PDB entry 6J63 | X-ray diffraction, 2.62 A resolution | chains A and B

== Chain A (and B) ==
Molecule: 4-hydroxyphenylpyruvate dioxygenase
From: Arabidopsis thaliana
Notes: EC 1.13.11.27; chain B of this document is another copy of the same molecule, construct and numbering; everything in this record applies to it too
UniProt: P93836 (HPPD_ARATH); numbering as in UniProt (aligned over 1-445)
Amino-acid sequence (445 residues; each row starts with the number of its first residue):
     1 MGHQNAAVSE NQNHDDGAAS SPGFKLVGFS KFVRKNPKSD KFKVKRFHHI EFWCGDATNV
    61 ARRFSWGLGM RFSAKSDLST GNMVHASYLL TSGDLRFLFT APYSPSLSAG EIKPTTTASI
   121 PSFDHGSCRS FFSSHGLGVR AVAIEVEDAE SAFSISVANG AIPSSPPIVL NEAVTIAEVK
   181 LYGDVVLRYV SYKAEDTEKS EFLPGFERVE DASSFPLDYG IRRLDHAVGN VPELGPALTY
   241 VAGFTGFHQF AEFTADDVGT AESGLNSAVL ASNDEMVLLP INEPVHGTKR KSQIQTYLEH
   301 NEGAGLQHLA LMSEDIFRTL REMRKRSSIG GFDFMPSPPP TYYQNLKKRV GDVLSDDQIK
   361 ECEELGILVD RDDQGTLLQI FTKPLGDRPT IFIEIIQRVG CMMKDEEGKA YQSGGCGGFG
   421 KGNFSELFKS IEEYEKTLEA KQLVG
Unresolved in the structure: 1-29, 108-114, 194-200, 212-215, 254-262, 286-289, 404-410, 435-445 (chain B: 1-29, 108-114, 194-200, 212-214, 254-262, 288-289, 404-410, 435-445)
Cystine bridges: Cys-401/Cys-416
Bound ions: Fe ion: His-226, His-308, Glu-394 (together with NTBC)
Residues lining bound ligands: NTBC (NTD; 2-{hydroxy[2-nitro-4-(trifluoromethyl)phenyl]methylene}cyclohexane-1,3-dione): His-226, Val-228, Ser-267, Pro-280, Asn-282, Gln-307, His-308, Leu-368, Gln-379, Phe-381, Phe-392, Glu-394, Phe-419, Gly-420, Asn-423, Phe-424

== Interface between chain A and chain B ==
Pairs across the interface (62):
  Gly-55(A) / Phe-132(B)
  Gly-55(A) / Asp-387(B)
  Asp-56(A) / Leu-137(B)
  Asp-56(A) / Gly-386(B)
  Asp-56(A) / Asp-387(B)  hydrogen bond (side chain-backbone)
  Ala-57(A) / Asp-387(B)  hydrogen bond (backbone-side chain)
  Thr-58(A) / Gly-386(B)
  Thr-58(A) / Asp-387(B)  hydrogen bond
  Asn-59(A) / Val-60(B)
  Asn-59(A) / Arg-63(B)
  Asn-59(A) / Phe-64(B)
  Asn-59(A) / Leu-137(B)
  Asn-59(A) / Leu-385(B)  hydrogen bond (side chain-backbone)
  Asn-59(A) / Gly-386(B)
  Val-60(A) / Asn-59(B)
  Arg-62(A) / Ser-327(B)  hydrogen bond (side chain-backbone)
  Arg-62(A) / Gly-330(B)
  Arg-62(A) / Gly-331(B)  hydrogen bond (side chain-backbone)
  Arg-62(A) / Asp-333(B)  salt bridge
  Arg-63(A) / Asn-59(B)  hydrogen bond
  Phe-64(A) / Asn-59(B)
  Trp-66(A) / Trp-66(B)  hydrophobic
  Trp-66(A) / Ile-329(B)
  Leu-78(A) / His-300(B)
  Leu-78(A) / Pro-389(B)
  Tyr-88(A) / Asp-387(B)
  Ala-101(A) / Asp-387(B)
  Tyr-103(A) / Asp-387(B)  hydrogen bond (side chain-backbone)
  Ser-104(A) / Glu-302(B)  hydrogen bond
  Ser-104(A) / Arg-388(B)
  Ser-106(A) / Glu-302(B)
  Arg-129(A) / Ser-133(B)  hydrogen bond (side chain-backbone)
  Arg-129(A) / Arg-388(B)
  Phe-132(A) / Gly-55(B)
  Phe-132(A) / Asp-56(B)
  Ser-133(A) / Arg-129(B)  hydrogen bond (backbone-side chain)
  Leu-137(A) / Asp-56(B)
  Leu-137(A) / Asn-59(B)
  Leu-217(A) / Ile-329(B)  hydrophobic
  His-300(A) / Leu-78(B)
  Glu-302(A) / Ser-104(B)  hydrogen bond
  Glu-302(A) / Ser-106(B)
  Ser-327(A) / Arg-62(B)  hydrogen bond (backbone-side chain)
  Ile-329(A) / Trp-66(B)
  Ile-329(A) / Leu-217(B)  hydrophobic
  Gly-330(A) / Arg-62(B)
  Gly-331(A) / Arg-62(B)  hydrogen bond (backbone-side chain)
  Asp-333(A) / Arg-62(B)  salt bridge
  Leu-385(A) / Asn-59(B)  hydrogen bond (backbone-side chain)
  Gly-386(A) / Asp-56(B)
  Gly-386(A) / Thr-58(B)
  Gly-386(A) / Asn-59(B)
  Asp-387(A) / Gly-55(B)
  Asp-387(A) / Asp-56(B)  hydrogen bond (backbone-side chain)
  Asp-387(A) / Ala-57(B)  hydrogen bond (side chain-backbone)
  Asp-387(A) / Thr-58(B)  hydrogen bond
  Asp-387(A) / Tyr-88(B)
  Asp-387(A) / Ala-101(B)
  Asp-387(A) / Tyr-103(B)  hydrogen bond (backbone-side chain)
  Arg-388(A) / Ser-104(B)
  Arg-388(A) / Arg-129(B)
  Pro-389(A) / Leu-78(B)
Interface residues without a listed pair, chain A (36 interface residues in all): Ala-86, Pro-105, Leu-107
Interface residues without a listed pair, chain B (36 interface residues in all): Ala-86, Pro-105, Leu-107

== Summary ==
The chain A/chain B interface involves 36 residues from each chain, with 19 hydrogen bonds and 2 salt bridges.
Among the polar pairs are Arg-62(A)/Asp-333(B), Asp-56(A)/Asp-387(B) and Ala-57(A)/Asp-387(B). Ligands of
chain A: NTBC. His-226(A), His-308(A) and Glu-394(A) coordinate a Fe ion ion.
Chain A and chain B are both 4-hydroxyphenylpyruvate dioxygenase (Arabidopsis thaliana); the structure,
Crystal structure of Arabidopsis thaliana HPPD complexed with NTBC, was determined by X-ray diffraction,
deposited together with 5YWG and 6ISD.
